PDB entry 3VHZ | X-ray diffraction, 2.30 A resolution | chain A

# Chain A
Molecule: Bacteriorhodopsin
UniProtKB: P02945 (BACR_HALSA); residues -12 to 249 here correspond to UniProt positions 1-262 (UniProt number = residue number + 13)
Amino-acid sequence (262 residues; each row starts with the number of its first residue; numbers below 1 keep their minus sign (Met-12 is residue -12)):
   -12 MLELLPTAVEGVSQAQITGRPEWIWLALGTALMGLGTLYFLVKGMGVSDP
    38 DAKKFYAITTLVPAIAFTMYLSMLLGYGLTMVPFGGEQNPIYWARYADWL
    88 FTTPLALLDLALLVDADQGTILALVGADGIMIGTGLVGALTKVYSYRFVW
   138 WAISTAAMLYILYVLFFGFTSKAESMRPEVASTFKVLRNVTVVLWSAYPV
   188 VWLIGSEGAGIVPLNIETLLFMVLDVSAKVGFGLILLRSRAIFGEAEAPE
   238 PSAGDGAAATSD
Not modelled in the structure: -12 to 4, 233-249
Glycans and other covalent adducts: retinal (RET) linked to Lys216
Differences from the reference sequence: engineered mutation Ala93 (Leu106 in P02945)
Residues lining bound ligands:
  - alpha-D-glucopyranose / 2,3-di-phytanyl-glycerol / alpha-D-mannopyranose / 3-O-sulfo-beta-D-galactopyranose: Leu48, Ile52, Thr55, Met56, Tyr64, Leu66, Thr67, Met68, Val69, Trp80, Tyr83, Ala84, Leu87, Phe88, Leu92, Leu109, Gly113, Gly116, Ile117, Ile119, Gly120, Thr121, Leu123, Val124, Leu127, Lys129
  - 2,3-di-phytanyl-glycerol (L2P): Leu48, Ile52, Thr55, Met56, Tyr64, Trp80, Tyr83, Ala84, Leu87, Phe88, Leu92, Leu109, Gly113, Gly116, Ile117, Ile119, Gly120, Thr121, Leu123, Val124, Leu127
  - retinal (RET): Tyr83, Trp86, Thr89, Thr90, Met118, Gly122, Trp138, Ser141, Thr142, Met145, Trp182, Tyr185, Pro186, Trp189, Asp212, Ala215
Swiss-Prot annotation at these positions:
  - site: Asp85 (Primary proton acceptor)
  - modified residue: Gln1 (Pyrrolidone carboxylic acid), Lys216 (N6-(retinylidene)lysine)

# Overview
Ligands of chain A: 2,3-di-phytanyl-glycerol and alpha-D-glucopyranose / 2,3-di-phytanyl-glycerol /
alpha-D-mannopyranose / 3-O-sulfo-beta-D-galactopyranose. Covalently linked retinal: at Lys216.
Chain A is Bacteriorhodopsin; the structure, Crystal structure of the trans isomer of the L93A mutant of
bacteriorhodopsin, was determined by X-ray diffraction, deposited together with 3VI0.
